PDB entry 8I9Z | electron microscopy, 2.70 A resolution | chains C1 and Le of the 60 polymer chains in the assembly

Chain C1:
Molecule: 3341-nt RNA strand
From: Chaetomium thermophilum
Sequence (3341 nucleotides; numbered 1 to 3341; the number before each row is that of its first residue):
     1 GGUUGACCUCGGAUCAGGUAGGAGGACCCGCUGAACUUAAGCAUAUCAAU
    51 AAGCGGAGGAAAAGAAACCAACAGGGAUUGCCCUAGUAACGGCGAGUGAA
   101 GCGGCAACAGCUCAAAUUUGAAAGCUGGCUUCGGCCCGCGUUGUAAUUUG
   151 GAGAGGAUGCUUUGGGCGAGGCUCCUUCUGAGUUCCCUGGAACGGGACGC
   201 CACAGAGGGUGAGAGCCCCGUAUAGUUGGAAGCCAAGCCUGUGUAAAGCU
   251 CCUUCGACGAGUCGAGUAGUUUGGGAAUGCUGCUCAAAAUGGGAGGUAAA
   301 UUUCUUCUAAAGCUAAAUACCGGCCAGAGACCGAUAGCGCACAAGUAGAG
   351 UGAUCGAAAGAUGAAAAGCACUUUGAAAAGAGGGUUAAAUAGCACGUGAA
   401 AUUGUUGAAAGGGAAGCGCUUGUGACCAGACUUGCGCCCGGCGGAUCAUC
   451 CGGUGUUCUCACCGGUGCACUCCGCCGGGCUCAGGCCAGCAUCGGUUCUG
   501 GCGGGGGGAUAAAGGCCCAGGGAAUGUGGCUCCUCCGGGAGUGUUAUAGC
   551 CCUGGGUGUAAUACCCUCGCCGGGACCGAGGACCGCGCUCUGCAAGGAUG
   601 CUGGCGUAAUGGUCACCAGCGACCCGUCUUGAAACACGGACCAAGGAGUC
   651 AAGGUUUUGCGCGAGUGUUUGGGUGUAAAACCCGCACGCGUAAUGAAAGU
   701 GAACGUAGGUGAGAGCUUCGGCGCAUCAUCGACCGAUCCUGAUGUAUUCG
   751 GAUGGAUUUGAGUAGGAGCGUUAAGCCUUGGACCCGAAAGAUGGUGAACU
   801 AUGCUUGGAUAGGGUGAAGCCAGAGGAAACUCUGGUGGAGGCUCGCAGCG
   851 GUUCUGACGUGCAAAUCGAUCGUCAAAUCUGAGCAUGGGGGCGAAAGACU
   901 AAUCGAACCAUCUAGUAGCUGGUUACCGCCGAAGUUUCCCUCAGGAUAGC
   951 AGUGUCGACCUUCAGUUUUAUGAGGUAAAGCGAAUGAUUAGGGACUCGGG
  1001 GGCGAUUUUUAGCCUUCAUCCAUUCUCAAACUUUAAAUAUGUAAGAAGCC
  1051 CUUGUUACUUAACUGAACGUGGGCAUUCGAAUGUAUCGACACUAGUGGGC
  1101 CAUUUUUGGUAAGCAGAACUGGCGAUGCGGGAUGAACCGAACGCGGGGUU
  1151 AAGGUGCCGGAGUGGACGCUCAUCAGACACCACAAAAGGCGUUAGUACAU
  1201 CUUGACAGCAGGACGGUGGCCAUGGAAGUCGGAAUCCGCUAAGGACUGUG
  1251 UAACAACUCACCUGCCGAAUGUACUAGCCCUGAAAAUGGAUGGCGCUCAA
  1301 GCGUCCCACCCAUACCCCGCCCUCAGGGUAGAAACGAUGCCCUGAGGAGU
  1351 AGGCGGCCGUGGAGGUCAGUGACGAAGCCUAGGGCGUGAGCCCGGGUCGA
  1401 ACGGCCUCUAGUGCAGAUCUUGGUGGUAGUAGCAAAUACUUCAAUGAGAA
  1451 CUUGAAGGACCGAAGUGGGGAAAGGUUCCAUGUGAACAGCGGUUGGACAU
  1501 GGGUUAGUCGAUCCUAAGCCAUAGGGAAGUUCCGUUUCAAAGGGGCACUC
  1551 GUGCCCCGUGUGGCGAAAGGGAAGCCGGUUAAUAUUCCGGCACCUGGAUG
  1601 UGGGUUUUGCGCGGCAACGCAACUGAACGCGGAGACGACGGCGGGGGCCC
  1651 CGGGCAGAGUUCUCUUUUCUUCUUAACGGUCUAUCACCCUGGAAACAGUU
  1701 UGUCUGGAGAUAGGGUUUAAUGGCCGGAAGAGCCCGACACUUCUGUCGGG
  1751 UCCGGUGCGCUCUCGACGUCCCUUGAAAAUCCGCGGGAGGGAAUAAUUCU
  1801 CACGCCAGGUCGUACUCAUAACCGCAGCAGGUCCCCAAGGUGAACAGCCU
  1851 CUGGUUGAUAGAACAAUGUAGAUAAGGGAAGUCGGCAAAAUAGAUCCGUA
  1901 ACUUCGGGAAAAGGAUUGGCUCUAAGGGUUGGGCACGUUGGGCUUUGGGC
  1951 GGACGCCCUGGGAGCAGAGGGCCUCUAGCCGGGCAACCGGCCGGCGGCCC
  2001 UCAGCACCCGGGGUUGAAGCCCUUAGCAGGCUUCGGCCGUCCGGCGUGCG
  2051 GUUAACAACCAACUUAGAACUGGUACGGACAGGGGGAAUCUGACUGUCUA
  2101 AUUAAAACAUAGCAUUGCGAUGGCCAGAAAGUGGUGUUGACGCAAUGUGA
  2151 UUUCUGCCCAGUGCUCUGAAUGUCAAAGUGAAGAAAUUCAACCAAGCGCG
  2201 GGUAAACGGCGGGAGUAACUAUGACUCUCUUAAGGUAGCCAAAUGCCUCG
  2251 UCAUCUAAUUAGUGACGCGCAUGAAUGGAUUAACGAGAUUCCCACUGUCC
  2301 CUAUCUACUAUCUAGCGAAACCACAGCCAAGGGAACGGGCUUGGCAAAAU
  2351 CAGCGGGGAAAGAAGACCCUGUUGAGCUUGACUCUAGUUUGACAUUGUGA
  2401 AAAGACAUAGGAGGUGUAGAAUAGGUGGGAGCUUCGGCGCCAGUGAAAUA
  2451 CCACUACUCCUAUUGUUUUUUUACUUAUUCAAUGAAGCGGGGCUGGACUU
  2501 GCGUCCAACUUCUGGAGUUAAGGUCCUUCGCGGGCCGACCCGGGUUGAAG
  2551 ACAUUGUCAGGUGGGGAGUUUGGCUGGGGCGGCACAUCUGUUAAACCAUA
  2601 ACGCAGGUGUCCUAAGGGGGGCUCAUGGAGAACAGAAAUCUCCAGUAGAA
  2651 CAAAAGGGUAAAAGUCCCCUUGAUUUUGAUUUUCAGUGUGAAUACAAACC
  2701 AUGAAAGUGUGGCCUAUCGAUCCUUUAGUCCCUCGAAAUUUGAGGCUAGA
  2751 GGUGCCAGAAAAGUUACCACAGGGAUAACUGGCUUGUGGCGGCCAAGCGU
  2801 UCAUAGCGACGUCGCUUUUUGAUCCUUCGAUGUCGGCUCUUCCUAUCAUA
  2851 CCGAAGCAGAAUUCGGUAAGCGUUGGAUUGUUCACCCACUAAUAGGGAAC
  2901 GUGAGCUGGGUUUAGACCGUCGUGAGACAGGUUAGUUUUACCCUACUGAU
  2951 GAACUCGUCGCAAUGGUAAUUCAGCUUAGUACGAGAGGAACCGCUGAUUC
  3001 AGAUAAUUGGUUUUUGCGGUUGUCCGACCGGGCAGUGCCGCGAAGCUACC
  3051 AUCUGCUGGAUAAUGGCUGAACGCCUCUAAGUCAGAAUCCAUGCCAGAAC
  3101 GCGACGAUACUACCCGCACGUUGUAGACGUAUAAGAAUAGGCUCCGGCCU
  3151 CGUAUCCUAGCAGGCGAUUCCUCCGCCGGCCUCGAAGUGGCCGUCGGUAA
  3201 UUCGCGUAUUGCAAUUUAGACACGCGCGGGAUCAAAUCCUUUGCAGACGA
  3251 CUUAGAUGUGCGAAAGGGUCCUGUAAGCAGUAGAGUAGCCUUGUUGUUAC
  3301 GAUCUGCUGAGGGUAAGCCCUCCUUCGCCUAGAUUUCCCAG
Not modelled in the structure: 1-2, 693-706, 847-854, 865-867, 901-905, 987-1028, 1887-1894, 1914-1917, 2028-2040, 2082-2292, 2485-2545, 2571-2721, 2753-2756, 2817-2828, 2899-2900, 2909-2914, 2937-2940, 3338-3341

Chain Le:
Name: 60S ribosomal protein L32-like protein
From: Chaetomium thermophilum
Reference sequence: G0S6V4 (G0S6V4_CHATD); numbering as in UniProt (aligned over 1-131)
Sequence (131 residues; numbered 1 to 131; the number before each row is that of its first residue):
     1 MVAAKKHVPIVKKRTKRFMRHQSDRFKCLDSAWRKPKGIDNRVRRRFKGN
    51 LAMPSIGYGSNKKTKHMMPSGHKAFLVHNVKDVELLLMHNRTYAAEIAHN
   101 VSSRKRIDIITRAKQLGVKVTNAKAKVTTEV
Not modelled in the structure: 128-131

Chain C1 / chain Le interface:
Residue-residue contacts (143):
  U188(C1) - Arg104(Le)  hydrogen bond to the sugar
  A401(C1) - Lys27(Le)  salt bridge to the phosphate
  U402(C1) - Lys27(Le)  salt bridge to the phosphate
  G416(C1) - Asp24(Le)  hydrogen bond to the sugar
  C417(C1) - Met19(Le)  phosphate contact
  C417(C1) - Asp24(Le)  sugar contact
  C417(C1) - Leu51(Le)  sugar contact
  G418(C1) - Lys16(Le)  salt bridge to the phosphate
  G418(C1) - Gly49(Le)  sugar contact
  G418(C1) - Leu51(Le)  sugar contact
  C419(C1) - Arg14(Le)  salt bridge to the phosphate
  C419(C1) - Lys16(Le)  salt bridge to the phosphate
  G429(C1) - Pro69(Le)  sugar contact
  G429(C1) - Ser70(Le)  sugar contact
  G429(C1) - Lys119(Le)  phosphate contact
  A430(C1) - Ser70(Le)  phosphate contact
  A430(C1) - Lys119(Le)  salt bridge to the phosphate
  C431(C1) - Val2(Le)  phosphate contact
  C431(C1) - Ala3(Le)  phosphate contact
  G580(C1) - Lys63(Le)  salt bridge to the phosphate
  G581(C1) - Lys63(Le)  salt bridge to the phosphate
  U613(C1) - Thr15(Le)  phosphate contact
  G621(C1) - Lys48(Le)  hydrogen bond to the phosphate
  G621(C1) - Gly49(Le)  hydrogen bond to the base
  A622(C1) - Lys48(Le)  sugar contact
  A622(C1) - Gly49(Le)  sugar contact
  A622(C1) - Asn50(Le)  sugar contact
  C623(C1) - Arg42(Le)  base contact
  C624(C1) - Gln22(Le)  hydrogen bond to the phosphate
  C624(C1) - Arg25(Le)  sugar contact
  C625(C1) - His21(Le)  salt bridge to the phosphate
  C625(C1) - Gln22(Le)  hydrogen bond to the phosphate
  C625(C1) - Asn41(Le)  phosphate contact
  G626(C1) - Gly38(Le)  phosphate contact
  G626(C1) - Asp40(Le)  phosphate contact
  G626(C1) - Asn41(Le)  hydrogen bond to the phosphate
  C641(C1) - Phe26(Le)  phosphate contact
  C642(C1) - Lys27(Le)  hydrogen bond to the phosphate
  C642(C1) - Cys28(Le)  hydrogen bond to the phosphate
  A643(C1) - Cys28(Le)  phosphate contact
  A925(C1) - Arg34(Le)  salt bridge to the phosphate
  C926(C1) - Trp33(Le)  phosphate contact
  C926(C1) - Arg34(Le)  phosphate contact
  C926(C1) - Lys35(Le)  hydrogen bond to the phosphate
  C927(C1) - Trp33(Le)  hydrogen bond to the phosphate
  C927(C1) - Lys35(Le)  phosphate contact
  C927(C1) - Pro54(Le)  phosphate contact
  G928(C1) - Ser55(Le)  phosphate contact
  G928(C1) - Ile56(Le)  phosphate contact
  U1126(C1) - Arg44(Le)  salt bridge to the phosphate
  U1126(C1) - Arg45(Le)  phosphate contact
  G1127(C1) - Arg45(Le)  salt bridge to the phosphate
  G1127(C1) - Arg46(Le)  hydrogen bond to the sugar
  G1127(C1) - Phe47(Le)  sugar contact
  C1128(C1) - Phe47(Le)  phosphate contact
  C1128(C1) - Lys48(Le)  hydrogen bond to the phosphate
  G1129(C1) - Lys48(Le)  salt bridge to the phosphate
  G1143(C1) - Lys13(Le)  base contact
  G1143(C1) - Ser55(Le)  hydrogen bond to the sugar
  G1143(C1) - Gly57(Le)  hydrogen bond to the base
  C1144(C1) - Lys13(Le)  sugar contact
  C1144(C1) - Gly57(Le)  sugar contact
  C1144(C1) - Tyr58(Le)  sugar contact
  C1320(C1) - Lys13(Le)  hydrogen bond to the base
  C1320(C1) - Gly59(Le)  sugar contact
  C1320(C1) - Asn61(Le)  phosphate contact
  C1321(C1) - Lys13(Le)  hydrogen bond to the sugar
  C1321(C1) - Ile56(Le)  hydrogen bond to the sugar
  C1321(C1) - Gly57(Le)  base contact
  C1321(C1) - Gly59(Le)  sugar contact
  C1321(C1) - Ser60(Le)  sugar contact
  C1321(C1) - Asn61(Le)  phosphate contact
  C1321(C1) - Lys62(Le)  salt bridge to the phosphate
  C1322(C1) - Ile56(Le)  sugar contact
  C1322(C1) - Lys62(Le)  salt bridge to the phosphate
  G1347(C1) - Ile56(Le)  base contact
  A1348(C1) - Arg46(Le)  hydrogen bond to the phosphate
  G1349(C1) - Arg46(Le)  salt bridge to the phosphate
  U1350(C1) - Arg44(Le)  sugar contact
  A1368(C1) - Lys81(Le)  salt bridge to the phosphate
  G1369(C1) - His78(Le)  sugar contact
  G1369(C1) - Asn79(Le)  hydrogen bond to the phosphate
  U1370(C1) - His78(Le)  sugar contact
  U1370(C1) - Asn79(Le)  phosphate contact
  U1370(C1) - Asn100(Le)  hydrogen bond to the sugar
  U1370(C1) - Val101(Le)  sugar contact
  U1370(C1) - Lys105(Le)  salt bridge to the phosphate
  G1371(C1) - Asn100(Le)  sugar contact
  G1371(C1) - Ser102(Le)  hydrogen bond to the phosphate
  G1371(C1) - Lys105(Le)  salt bridge to the phosphate
  A1372(C1) - Ser102(Le)  phosphate contact
  C1373(C1) - Ser103(Le)  hydrogen bond to the sugar
  C1373(C1) - Arg104(Le)  hydrogen bond to the sugar
  G1374(C1) - Ser102(Le)  phosphate contact
  G1374(C1) - Ser103(Le)  hydrogen bond to the phosphate
  G1374(C1) - Lys126(Le)  phosphate contact
  A1375(C1) - Asn100(Le)  phosphate contact
  A1376(C1) - His99(Le)  salt bridge to the phosphate
  G1384(C1) - Pro69(Le)  phosphate contact
  C1385(C1) - Lys12(Le)  salt bridge to the phosphate
  C1385(C1) - Arg17(Le)  base contact
  C1385(C1) - His66(Le)  hydrogen bond to the sugar
  C1385(C1) - Met67(Le)  sugar contact
  C1385(C1) - Pro69(Le)  phosphate contact
  G1386(C1) - Lys12(Le)  salt bridge to the phosphate
  G1386(C1) - Arg17(Le)  hydrogen bond to the base
  G1386(C1) - Ser60(Le)  phosphate contact
  G1386(C1) - Thr64(Le)  phosphate contact
  G1386(C1) - Lys65(Le)  phosphate contact
  G1386(C1) - His66(Le)  hydrogen bond to the phosphate
  U1387(C1) - Phe18(Le)  sugar contact
  U1387(C1) - Pro54(Le)  sugar contact
  U1387(C1) - Ser55(Le)  sugar contact
  U1387(C1) - Ile56(Le)  base contact
  U1387(C1) - Tyr58(Le)  sugar contact
  U1387(C1) - Gly59(Le)  phosphate contact
  U1387(C1) - Ser60(Le)  hydrogen bond to the phosphate
  G1388(C1) - Phe18(Le)  sugar contact
  G1388(C1) - Trp33(Le)  phosphate contact
  G1388(C1) - Pro54(Le)  sugar contact
  A1389(C1) - Arg17(Le)  salt bridge to the phosphate
  A1389(C1) - Ala32(Le)  phosphate contact
  A1389(C1) - Trp33(Le)  hydrogen bond to the phosphate
  A1389(C1) - Arg34(Le)  hydrogen bond to the phosphate
  G1390(C1) - Arg17(Le)  hydrogen bond to the base
  G1390(C1) - Ala32(Le)  phosphate contact
  G1390(C1) - Arg34(Le)  salt bridge to the phosphate
  C1392(C1) - Leu76(Le)  sugar contact
  C1392(C1) - Glu96(Le)  hydrogen bond to the sugar
  C1393(C1) - Glu96(Le)  sugar contact
  C1393(C1) - Ile97(Le)  sugar contact
  C1393(C1) - Ala98(Le)  phosphate contact
  C1393(C1) - His99(Le)  salt bridge to the phosphate
  C1393(C1) - Asn122(Le)  hydrogen bond to the phosphate
  G1394(C1) - His99(Le)  phosphate contact
  G1394(C1) - Arg106(Le)  salt bridge to the phosphate
  G1394(C1) - Ala125(Le)  sugar contact
  G1395(C1) - Ala125(Le)  phosphate contact
  A1415(C1) - Arg20(Le)  salt bridge to the phosphate
  A1415(C1) - Gln22(Le)  hydrogen bond to the base
  A1415(C1) - Phe26(Le)  base contact
  A1415(C1) - Cys28(Le)  sugar contact
  A1415(C1) - Leu29(Le)  phosphate contact
Other interface residues (no listed pair), chain C1 (61 interface residues in all): A2323
Other interface residues (no listed pair), chain Le (75 interface residues in all): Val8, Lys37, Ile39, Met68, Thr121

Overview:
61 residues of chain C1 face 75 of chain Le across their interface; the contacts include 35 hydrogen bonds and
27 salt bridges. Among the polar pairs are G621(C1)-Gly49(Le), G1143(C1)-Gly57(Le) and C1320(C1)-Lys13(Le).
Here chain C1 is a 3341-nt RNA strand and chain Le is 60S ribosomal protein L32-like protein, both from
Chaetomium thermophilum. Entry 8I9Z (Cryo-EM structure of a Chaetomium thermophilum pre-60S ribosomal subunit
- State Spb4) was determined by electron microscopy together with 8I9P, 8I9T, 8I9V, 8I9W, 8I9X, 8I9Y and 8IA0
from the same study.
